PDB entry 3SM4 | X-ray diffraction, 1.88 A resolution | chains A and B of the 5 polymer chains in the assembly

[Chain A (and B)]
Molecule: Exonuclease
Source organism: Enterobacteria phage lambda
Notes: EC 3.1.11.3; chain B of this document is another copy of the same molecule, construct and numbering; everything in this record applies to it too
UniProtKB: P03697 (EXO_LAMBD); numbering as in UniProt (aligned over 1-226)
Amino-acid sequence (229 residues; each row starts with the number of its first residue; numbers below 1 keep their minus sign (Gly-2 is residue -2)):
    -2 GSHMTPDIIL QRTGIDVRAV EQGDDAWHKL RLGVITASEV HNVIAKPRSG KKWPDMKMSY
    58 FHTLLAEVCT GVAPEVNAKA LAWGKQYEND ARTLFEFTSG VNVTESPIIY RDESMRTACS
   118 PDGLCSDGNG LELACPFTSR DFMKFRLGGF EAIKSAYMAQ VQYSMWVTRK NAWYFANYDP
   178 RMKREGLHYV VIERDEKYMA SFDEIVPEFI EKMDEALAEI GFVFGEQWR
Disordered / not traced: -2 to 1 (chain B: -2)
Differences from the reference sequence: expression tag (-2 to 0); engineered mutation Ala131 (Lys in P03697)
Reported in the primary citation:
  - binding site for the 14-nt DNA strand: Trp24, Arg28, Arg45, Val73, Ala75, Ala77, Leu78, Arg137, Tyr154, Gln157
  - Mg2+ coordination: Asp119, Glu129, Leu130
  - Mg2+ coordination through a water molecule: Glu85
  - binding site for phosphate ion: Arg28
  - conformationally variable residues (side-chain flip): Arg28
  - binding site for the 12-nt DNA strand: Ala42 to Trp50, Met53, Lys76
  - catalytic residues: Asp119, Glu129
  - mutagenesis - W24A, K49A, M53A, K76A, L78A, E85A: decreased catalytic activity
  - mutagenesis - R28A, R45A, D119A, R137A: abolished catalytic activity

[Interface between chain A and chain B]
Residue-residue contacts (26):
  Ser136(A) - Ala63(B)
  Ser136(A) - Thr67(B)
  Arg137(A) - Ser56(B)
  Arg137(A) - His59(B)
  Arg137(A) - Thr60(B)
  Arg137(A) - Ala63(B)
  Met140(A) - His59(B)
  Met140(A) - Leu62(B)  hydrophobic
  Met140(A) - Ala63(B)  hydrophobic
  Met140(A) - Ile217(B)  hydrophobic
  Lys141(A) - His59(B)
  Arg143(A) - Ile217(B)
  Leu144(A) - His59(B)
  Leu144(A) - Leu62(B)  hydrophobic
  Leu144(A) - Ala213(B)
  Leu144(A) - Glu216(B)
  Leu144(A) - Ile217(B)  hydrophobic
  Arg178(A) - Thr67(B)
  Met179(A) - Cys66(B)  hydrophobic
  Met179(A) - Thr67(B)
  Lys180(A) - Cys66(B)  hydrogen bond (backbone-backbone)
  Lys180(A) - Thr67(B)
  Arg181(A) - Gly218(B)  hydrogen bond (side chain-backbone)
  Arg181(A) - Phe219(B)
  Arg181(A) - Glu223(B)  salt bridge
  Glu182(A) - Ile217(B)
Also at the interface, not in a pair above, chain A (12 interface residues in all): Asp176
Also at the interface, not in a pair above, chain B (14 interface residues in all): Val69

[Overview]
12 residues of chain A and 14 residues of chain B are in contact; the contacts include 2 hydrogen bonds and 1
salt bridge. Among the polar pairs are Arg181(A)-Glu223(B), Arg181(A)-Gly218(B) and Lys180(A)-Cys66(B). The
paper reports catalytic residues Asp119(A) and Glu129(A); W24A, K49A and M53A of chain A, among others, reduce
catalytic activity; 10 substitutions were tested in all.
Both chains are Exonuclease (Enterobacteria phage lambda). Entry 3SM4 (Crystal Structure of the K131A Mutant
of Lambda Exonuclease in Complex with a 5'-Phosphorylated 14-mer/12-mer Duplex ...) was determined by X-ray
diffraction (same publication as 3SLP).
